PDB entry 7TFB | electron microscopy, 2.28 A resolution | chains A and S of the 28 polymer chains in the assembly

Chain A:
Protein: GlnR C-tail peptide
Chain sequence (10 residues; numbered 2 to 11; the number before each row is that of its first residue):
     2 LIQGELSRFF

Chain S:
Protein: Glutamine synthetase
Source organism: Paenibacillus polymyxa
Notes: EC 6.3.1.2
UniProt: A0A0F0G8G2 (A0A0F0G8G2_PAEPO); residue numbers follow UniProt; this construct covers 1-442
Chain sequence (462 residues; numbered -19 to 442; the number before each row is that of its first residue; numbers below 1 keep their minus sign (Met-19 is residue -19)):
   -19 MGSSHHHHHHSSGLVPRGSHMSYTREDIIRIAEEENVRFIRLQFTDLLGT
    31 IKNVEIPVSQLEKALDNKMMFDGSSIEGYVRIEESDMYLYPDLDTWVVFP
    81 WVTSDRVARLICDIYKPDGSPFAGDPRGILKRVLKEAEELGYTSMNVGPE
   131 PEFFLFKTDEKGDPTTELNDQGGYFDLAPMDLGENCRREIVLKLEEMGFE
   181 IEASHHEVAPGQHEIDFKYADAVKAADQIQTFKLVVKTIARQHGLHATFM
   231 PKPLFGVNGSGMHCNQSLFKDNENVFYDETDELGLSQTARHYMAGILKHA
   281 RAMAAITNPTVNSYKRLVPGYEAPCYVAWSASNRSPMIRIPASRGLSTRV
   331 EVRNPDPAANPYLALAVMLRAGLDGIKRQMALPAPIDRNIYVMSEEERIE
   381 EGIPSLPADLKEALSELIRSEVISDALGDHALAYFYELKEIEWDMYRTQV
   431 HQWERDQYLTLY
Disordered / not traced: -19 to 1
Differences from the reference sequence: initiating methionine (-19); expression tag (-18 to 0)
Ion coordination: Mg2+ site 1: Glu130, Glu331; Mg2+ site 2: Glu132, Glu194
Small-molecule neighbours: glutamine (GLN): Glu132, Tyr154, Glu187, Val188, Gln192, Asn238, Gly239, Ser240, Gly241, His243, Arg296, Tyr301, Glu302, Ala303, Arg333
What the authors report for this chain:
  - catalytic residues: Asp52, Glu302 (proposed by the authors, not directly observed)

How chain A and chain S interact:
Residue-residue contacts (10):
  Ile3(A) - Tyr59(S)
  Ile3(A) - Val60(S)  hydrophobic
  Ile3(A) - Arg61(S)
  Glu6(A) - Tyr59(S)
  Glu6(A) - Arg61(S)  salt bridge
  Leu7(A) - Tyr59(S)  hydrophobic
  Arg9(A) - Tyr59(S)
  Phe10(A) - Tyr59(S)
  Phe10(A) - Met425(S)  hydrophobic
  Phe11(A) - Met425(S)  hydrophobic
Other interface residues (no listed pair), chain S (6 interface residues in all): Ile421, Glu422

In short:
Chain A and chain S each contribute 6 residues to their interface, with 1 salt bridge. Its one salt-bridged
contact is Glu6(A)-Arg61(S). Bound to chain S: glutamine. Glu130(S) and Glu331(S) coordinate Mg2+ site 1. The
Mg2+ site 2 is built by Glu132(S) and Glu194(S). From the paper: catalytic residues Asp52(S) and Glu302(S).
Here chain A is GlnR C-tail peptide and chain S is Glutamine synthetase (Paenibacillus polymyxa). Entry 7TFB
(P. polymyxa GS(14)-Q-GlnR peptide) was determined by electron microscopy (same publication as 7TEA, 7TEC,
7TF6, 7TF9, 7TFA and 7TFC).
